PDB entry 1A6U | X-ray diffraction, 2.10 A resolution | chains L and H

# Chain L
Protein: B1-8 fv (light chain)
Source organism: Mus musculus
Notes: fragment: fv fragment
Reference sequence: P01724 (LV1B_MOUSE); residues 2-109 here correspond to UniProt positions 21-128 (UniProt number = residue number + 19)
Chain sequence (108 residues; row label = number of the first residue in the row):
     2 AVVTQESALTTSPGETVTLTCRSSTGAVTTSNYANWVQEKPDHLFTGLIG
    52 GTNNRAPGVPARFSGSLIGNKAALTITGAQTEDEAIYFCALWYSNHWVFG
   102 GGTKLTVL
Differences from the reference sequence: variant Glu-40 (Gln59 in P01724)
Disulfide bonds: Cys-22/Cys-90

# Chain H
Protein: B1-8 fv (heavy chain)
Source organism: Mus musculus
Notes: fragment: fv fragment
Reference sequence: P01751 (HV07_MOUSE); residues 301-420 here correspond to UniProt positions 20-139 (UniProt number = residue number - 281)
Chain sequence (120 residues; numbered 301 to 420; the number before each row is that of its first residue):
   301 QVQLQQPGAELVKPGASVKLSCKASGYTFTSYWMHWVKQRPGRGLEWIGR
   351 IDPNSGGTKYNEKFKSKATLTVDKPSSTAYMQLSSLTSEDSAVYYCARYD
   401 YYGSSYFDYWGQGTTVTVSS
Differences from the reference sequence: variant Val-416 (Leu135 in P01751)
Disulfide bonds: Cys-322/Cys-396

# Interface between chain L and chain H
Contacting residue pairs (35; chain L residue first):
  Asn-36(L) / Tyr-399(H)
  Asn-36(L) / Ser-405(H)  hydrogen bond (side chain-backbone)
  Asn-36(L) / Tyr-406(H)
  Asn-36(L) / Phe-407(H)  hydrogen bond (side chain-backbone)
  Val-38(L) / Trp-410(H)  hydrophobic
  Glu-40(L) / Gln-339(H)  hydrogen bond
  His-44(L) / Gln-339(H)
  His-44(L) / Val-393(H)
  His-44(L) / Tyr-395(H)
  His-44(L) / Gln-412(H)  hydrogen bond (side chain-backbone)
  His-44(L) / Thr-415(H)
  Phe-46(L) / Gln-339(H)
  Phe-46(L) / Leu-345(H)  hydrophobic
  Phe-46(L) / Tyr-395(H)
  Phe-46(L) / Trp-410(H)
  Gly-48(L) / Phe-407(H)
  Gly-48(L) / Asp-408(H)  hydrogen bond (backbone-backbone)
  Gly-48(L) / Trp-410(H)
  Gly-51(L) / Ser-404(H)
  Gly-51(L) / Ser-405(H)
  Gly-51(L) / Tyr-406(H)
  Gly-52(L) / Ser-404(H)
  Gly-52(L) / Ser-405(H)  hydrogen bond (backbone-backbone)
  Asn-55(L) / Ser-404(H)  hydrogen bond (side chain-backbone)
  Asn-55(L) / Tyr-406(H)
  Arg-56(L) / Tyr-406(H)
  Ala-57(L) / Tyr-406(H)  hydrophobic
  Pro-58(L) / Tyr-406(H)
  Phe-89(L) / Gly-344(H)
  His-97(L) / Trp-347(H)
  Trp-98(L) / His-335(H)
  Trp-98(L) / Trp-347(H)
  Trp-98(L) / Tyr-399(H)
  Trp-98(L) / Phe-407(H)
  Phe-100(L) / Leu-345(H)
Also at the interface, not in a pair above, chain L (22 interface residues in all): Tyr-34, Leu-45, Thr-47, Ile-50, Ala-91, Asn-96
Also at the interface, not in a pair above, chain H (18 interface residues in all): Val-337, Gly-413

# Summary
Chain L and chain H form an interface of 22 and 18 residues respectively; the contacts include 7 hydrogen
bonds. Polar pairs include Asn-36(L)/Ser-405(H), Asn-36(L)/Phe-407(H) and Glu-40(L)/Gln-339(H).
Chain L is B1-8 fv (light chain) and chain H is B1-8 fv (heavy chain), both from Mus musculus; the structure,
B1-8 fv fragment, was determined by X-ray diffraction.
